PDB entry 8AT5 | electron microscopy, 2.90 A resolution | chains D and B of the 4 polymer chains in the assembly

== Chain D ==
Name: Capsid protein VP4
Organism: Human coxsackievirus A9 (strain Griggs)
UniProt: P21404 (POLG_CXA9); residues 2-69 here = UniProt positions 2-69
Sequence (68 residues; row label = number of the first residue in the row):
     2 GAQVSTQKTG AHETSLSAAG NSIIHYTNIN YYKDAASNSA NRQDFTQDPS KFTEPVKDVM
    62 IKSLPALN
Unresolved in the structure: 15-23
UniProt features mapped onto this chain:
  - site: Asn69 (Cleavage)
  - lipidation: Gly2 (N-myristoyl glycine)

== Chain B ==
Name: Capsid protein VP2
Organism: Human coxsackievirus A9 (strain Griggs)
UniProt: P21404 (POLG_CXA9); residues 1-261 here correspond to UniProt positions 70-330 (UniProt number = residue number + 69)
Sequence (261 residues; numbered 1 to 261; the number before each row is that of its first residue):
     1 SPTVEECGYS DRVRSITLGN STITTQECAN VVVGYGRWPT YLRDDEATAE DQPTQPDVAT
    61 CRFYTLDSIK WEKGSVGWWW KFPEALSDMG LFGQNMQYHY LGRAGYTIHV QCNASKFHQG
   121 CLLVVCVPEA EMGGAVVGQA FSATAMANGD KAYEFTSATQ SDQTKVQTAI HNAGMGVGVG
   181 NLTIYPHQWI NLRTNNSATI VMPYINSVPM DNMFRHYNFT LMVIPFVKLD YADTASTYVP
   241 ITVTVAPMCA EYNGLRLAQA Q
Unresolved in the structure: 1-9, 261
Sequence notes: variant Val110 (Leu179 in P21404)
UniProt features mapped onto this chain:
  - site: Gln261 (Cleavage)

== Interface between chain D and chain B ==
Pairs across the interface (16; chain D residue first):
  Lys52(D) - Tyr35(B)
  Phe53(D) - Tyr35(B)  hydrophobic
  Pro56(D) - Val32(B)
  Pro56(D) - Val33(B)  hydrogen bond (backbone-backbone)
  Pro56(D) - Gly34(B)
  Val57(D) - Asn30(B)
  Val57(D) - Val31(B)
  Lys58(D) - Val31(B)  hydrogen bond (backbone-backbone)
  Lys58(D) - Val33(B)
  Asp59(D) - Arg14(B)  salt bridge
  Asp59(D) - Asn30(B)  hydrogen bond (backbone-side chain)
  Leu68(D) - Arg12(B)
  Leu68(D) - Thr194(B)
  Asn69(D) - Ser10(B)  hydrogen bond
  Asn69(D) - Asp11(B)  hydrogen bond (backbone-side chain)
  Asn69(D) - Arg12(B)
Also at the interface, not in a pair above, chain D (10 interface residues in all): Met61, Ala67
Also at the interface, not in a pair above, chain B (14 interface residues in all): Cys28, Ala29, Trp38

== Summary ==
Chain D and chain B form an interface of 10 and 14 residues respectively; the contacts include 5 hydrogen
bonds and 1 salt bridge. Polar contacts include Asp59(D)-Arg14(B), Asp59(D)-Asn30(B) and Asn69(D)-Ser10(B).
Here chain D is Capsid protein VP4 and chain B is Capsid protein VP2, both from Human coxsackievirus A9
(strain Griggs). Entry 8AT5 (native Coxsackievirus A9) was determined by electron microscopy together with
8AW6 and 8AXX from the same study.
